PDB entry 2WDR | X-ray diffraction, 3.20 A resolution | chains B and C of the 4 polymer chains in the assembly

== Chain B ==
Protein: Succinate dehydrogenase iron-sulfur subunit
Source organism: Escherichia coli
Notes: EC 1.3.5.1, 1.3.99.1
UniProtKB: P07014 (DHSB_ECOLI); residues 1-238 here = UniProt positions 1-238
Sequence (238 residues; row label = number of the first residue in the row):
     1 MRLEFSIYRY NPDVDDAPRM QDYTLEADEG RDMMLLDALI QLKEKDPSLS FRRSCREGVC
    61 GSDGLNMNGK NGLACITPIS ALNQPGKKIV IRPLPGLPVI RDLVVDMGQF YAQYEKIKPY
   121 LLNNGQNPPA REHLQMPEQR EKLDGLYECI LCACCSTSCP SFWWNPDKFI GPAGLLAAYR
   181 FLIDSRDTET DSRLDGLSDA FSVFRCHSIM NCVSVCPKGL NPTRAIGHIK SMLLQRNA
Curated features (UniProtKB/Swiss-Prot):
  - binding site ([2Fe-2S] cluster): Cys-55, Cys-60, Cys-75
  - binding site ([4Fe-4S] cluster): Cys-149, Cys-152, Cys-155, Cys-216
  - binding site ([3Fe-4S] cluster): Cys-159, Cys-206, Cys-212
  - binding site (a ubiquinone): Trp-164
Bound ions: 2Fe-2S cluster Fe: Cys-55, Cys-60, Asp-63, Cys-75; 4Fe-4S cluster Fe: Cys-149, Cys-152, Cys-155, Cys-216; 3Fe-4S cluster Fe: Cys-159, Cys-206, Cys-212
Small-molecule neighbours:
  - 3Fe-4S cluster (F3S): Cys-159, Ser-161, Phe-169, Pro-172, Cys-206, His-207, Ser-208, Ile-209, Met-210, Asn-211, Cys-212, Thr-223, Ile-226
  - 2Fe-2S cluster (FES): Leu-36, Arg-53, Ser-54, Cys-55, Arg-56, Glu-57, Gly-58, Val-59, Cys-60, Gly-61, Ser-62, Asp-63, Leu-73, Cys-75
  - pentachlorophenol (PCI): Pro-160, Trp-163, Trp-164, His-207, Ile-209
  - 4Fe-4S cluster (SF4): Phe-110, Cys-149, Ile-150, Leu-151, Cys-152, Ala-153, Cys-154, Cys-155, Ala-173, Leu-176, Cys-216, Pro-217, Lys-218, Leu-220, Pro-222
From the paper describing this entry:
  - mutagenesis - K230L: decreased catalytic activity on Q1

== Chain C ==
Protein: Succinate dehydrogenase cytochrome B556 subunit
Source organism: Escherichia coli
Notes: EC 1.3.5.1
UniProtKB: P69054 (DHSC_ECOLI); residue numbers follow UniProt; this construct covers 1-129
Sequence (129 residues; each row starts with the number of its first residue):
     1 MIRNVKKQRP VNLDLQTIRF PITAIASILH RVSGVITFVA VGILLWLLGT SLSSPEGFEQ
    61 ASAIMGSFFV KFIMWGILTA LAYHVVVGIR HMMMDFGYLE ETFEAGKRSA KISFVITVVL
   121 SLLAGVLVW
Unresolved in the structure: 1-7
Curated features (UniProtKB/Swiss-Prot):
  - binding site (heme): His-84
Bound ions: heme Fe: His-84 (shared with 1 residue of chain D)
Small-molecule neighbours:
  - heme (HEM): His-30, Arg-31, Gly-34, Val-35, Thr-37, Phe-38, Val-41, His-84, Val-85, Gly-88, Ile-89, His-91, Met-92
  - pentachlorophenol (PCI): Leu-15, Phe-20, Ala-24, Ser-27, Ile-28, Arg-31

== How chain B and chain C interact ==
Pairs across the interface - 44 pairs, chain B then chain C:
  Tyr-10(B) / Pro-10(C)  hydrophobic
  Pro-18(B) / Pro-10(C)  hydrophobic
  Asn-66(B) / Thr-17(C)
  Asn-68(B) / Arg-19(C)  hydrogen bond (backbone-side chain)
  Gly-69(B) / Thr-17(C)
  Gly-69(B) / Ile-18(C)
  Gly-69(B) / Arg-19(C)  hydrogen bond (backbone-backbone)
  Arg-92(B) / Asn-12(C)  hydrogen bond
  Arg-92(B) / Asp-14(C)
  Arg-92(B) / Thr-17(C)  hydrogen bond
  Pro-93(B) / Asn-12(C)  hydrogen bond (backbone-side chain)
  Pro-95(B) / Asn-12(C)
  Pro-95(B) / Ile-18(C)  hydrophobic
  Gly-96(B) / Asn-12(C)  hydrogen bond (backbone-backbone)
  Gly-96(B) / Leu-13(C)
  Leu-97(B) / Val-11(C)
  Pro-98(B) / Pro-10(C)
  Val-99(B) / Arg-9(C)
  Val-99(B) / Pro-10(C)  hydrogen bond (backbone-backbone)
  Val-99(B) / Val-11(C)  hydrophobic
  Ile-100(B) / Arg-9(C)
  Asp-106(B) / Arg-9(C)  salt bridge
  Trp-163(B) / Leu-13(C)  hydrophobic
  Trp-163(B) / Leu-15(C)  hydrophobic
  His-207(B) / Arg-31(C)  hydrogen bond
  His-207(B) / His-91(C)  hydrogen bond (backbone-side chain)
  Ser-208(B) / His-91(C)
  Ile-209(B) / Thr-23(C)  hydrogen bond (backbone-side chain)
  Ile-209(B) / Ala-24(C)  hydrophobic
  Ile-209(B) / Ser-27(C)
  Met-210(B) / Thr-23(C)
  Met-210(B) / Glu-101(C)
  Met-210(B) / Thr-102(C)
  Met-210(B) / Phe-103(C)  hydrophobic
  Asn-211(B) / Pro-21(C)
  Asn-211(B) / Ala-24(C)
  Val-213(B) / Phe-103(C)  hydrophobic
  Ser-214(B) / Pro-21(C)
  Ser-214(B) / Phe-103(C)
  Asn-221(B) / Glu-101(C)  hydrogen bond (side chain-backbone)
  Asn-221(B) / Thr-102(C)
  Arg-224(B) / Glu-101(C)
  Arg-224(B) / Thr-102(C)
  Gly-227(B) / Glu-101(C)
Also at the interface, not in a pair above, chain B (30 interface residues in all): Tyr-8, Lys-70, Leu-94, Trp-164, Thr-223
Also at the interface, not in a pair above, chain C (21 interface residues in all): Phe-20, Gly-106

== Overview ==
30 residues of chain B and 21 residues of chain C are in contact; the contacts include 11 hydrogen bonds and 1
salt bridge. Polar contacts include Asp-106(B)/Arg-9(C), Asn-68(B)/Arg-19(C) and Arg-92(B)/Asn-12(C).
Pentachlorophenol is bound between chain B and chain C. The paper reports that K230L of chain B reduces
catalytic activity on Q1.
Here chain B is Succinate dehydrogenase iron-sulfur subunit and chain C is Succinate dehydrogenase cytochrome
B556 subunit, both from Escherichia coli. Entry 2WDR (E. coli succinate:quinone oxidoreductase (SQR) with
pentachlorophenol bound) was determined by X-ray diffraction (same publication as 2WDQ and 2WDV).
